Entry 8JO2 (electron microscopy, 2.74 A resolution); this record covers chains 1 and I of the 10 polymer chains in the assembly.

== Chain 1 ==
Molecule: 65-nt DNA strand
Sequence (65 nucleotides; row label = number of the first residue in the row; note: 1 number in that range is skipped by the numbering (no residue carries it; nothing is unmodelled there); numbers below 1 keep their minus sign (DA-51 is residue -51)):
   -51 AGAAATATTAATTTCTTAATATTATCCTAAGCAAGGTCGTATAATGTGTG
    -1 C
     1 AGTCTGACGCGGCG

== Chain I ==
Name: DNA-binding transcriptional regulator BasR
From: Klebsiella pneumoniae JM45
Reference sequence: A0A0R4I965 (A0A0R4I965_KLEPN); residue numbers follow UniProt; this construct covers 1-226
Amino-acid sequence (226 residues; each row starts with the number of its first residue):
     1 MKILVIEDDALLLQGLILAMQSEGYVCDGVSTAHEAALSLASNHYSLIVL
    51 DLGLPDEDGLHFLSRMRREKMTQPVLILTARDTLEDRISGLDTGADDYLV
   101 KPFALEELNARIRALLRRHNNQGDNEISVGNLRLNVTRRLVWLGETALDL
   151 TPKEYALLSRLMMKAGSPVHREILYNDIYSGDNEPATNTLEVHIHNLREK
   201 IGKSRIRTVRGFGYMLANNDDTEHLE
Unresolved in the structure: 220-226
What the authors report for this chain:
  - mutagenesis - N188A: abolished signaling
  - mutagenesis - R160A, E172A, E172K, D182A, D182K, E184A, E184K: increased signaling
  - mutagenesis - K164A, H170A: unchanged signaling
  - binding site for the 65-nt DNA strand (chain 1): Asn188

== How chain 1 and chain I interact ==
Pairs across the interface (18; chain 1 residue first):
  DT-29(1) - Thr151(I)  phosphate contact
  DT-29(1) - Pro152(I)  sugar contact
  DA-28(1) - Thr151(I)  hydrogen bond to the phosphate
  DA-28(1) - Pro152(I)  phosphate contact
  DA-28(1) - Lys153(I)  hydrogen bond to the phosphate
  DA-28(1) - Tyr179(I)  hydrogen bond to the phosphate
  DA-28(1) - His193(I)  sugar contact
  DT-27(1) - Tyr179(I)  hydrogen bond to the phosphate
  DT-27(1) - Pro185(I)  sugar contact
  DT-27(1) - Thr187(I)  sugar contact
  DT-27(1) - Thr189(I)  sugar contact
  DT-27(1) - Val192(I)  base contact
  DT-27(1) - His193(I)  base contact
  DC-26(1) - Pro185(I)  phosphate contact
  DC-26(1) - Thr187(I)  sugar contact
  DC-26(1) - Val192(I)  base contact
  DA-19(1) - Arg210(I)  sugar contact
  DA-18(1) - Arg210(I)  sugar contact

== Overview ==
6 residues of chain 1 and 10 residues of chain I are in contact; the contacts include 4 hydrogen bonds. Among
the polar pairs are DA-28(1)-Thr151(I), DA-28(1)-Lys153(I) and DA-28(1)-Tyr179(I). From the paper: a binding
site for the 65-nt DNA strand (chain 1) at Asn188(I); R160A, E172A and E172K of chain I, among others,
increase signaling; 10 substitutions were tested in all.
Here chain 1 is a 65-nt DNA strand and chain I is DNA-binding transcriptional regulator BasR (Klebsiella
pneumoniae JM45). Entry 8JO2 (Structural basis of transcriptional activation by the OmpR/PhoB-family response
regulator PmrA) was determined by electron microscopy.
